PDB entry 4A3C | X-ray diffraction, 3.50 A resolution | chains B and P of the 15 polymer chains in the assembly

# Chain B
Molecule: DNA-directed RNA polymerase II subunit RPB2
From: Saccharomyces cerevisiae
Notes: EC 2.7.7.6
Reference sequence: P08518 (RPB2_YEAST); numbering as in UniProt (aligned over 1-1224)
Chain sequence (1224 residues; each row starts with the number of its first residue):
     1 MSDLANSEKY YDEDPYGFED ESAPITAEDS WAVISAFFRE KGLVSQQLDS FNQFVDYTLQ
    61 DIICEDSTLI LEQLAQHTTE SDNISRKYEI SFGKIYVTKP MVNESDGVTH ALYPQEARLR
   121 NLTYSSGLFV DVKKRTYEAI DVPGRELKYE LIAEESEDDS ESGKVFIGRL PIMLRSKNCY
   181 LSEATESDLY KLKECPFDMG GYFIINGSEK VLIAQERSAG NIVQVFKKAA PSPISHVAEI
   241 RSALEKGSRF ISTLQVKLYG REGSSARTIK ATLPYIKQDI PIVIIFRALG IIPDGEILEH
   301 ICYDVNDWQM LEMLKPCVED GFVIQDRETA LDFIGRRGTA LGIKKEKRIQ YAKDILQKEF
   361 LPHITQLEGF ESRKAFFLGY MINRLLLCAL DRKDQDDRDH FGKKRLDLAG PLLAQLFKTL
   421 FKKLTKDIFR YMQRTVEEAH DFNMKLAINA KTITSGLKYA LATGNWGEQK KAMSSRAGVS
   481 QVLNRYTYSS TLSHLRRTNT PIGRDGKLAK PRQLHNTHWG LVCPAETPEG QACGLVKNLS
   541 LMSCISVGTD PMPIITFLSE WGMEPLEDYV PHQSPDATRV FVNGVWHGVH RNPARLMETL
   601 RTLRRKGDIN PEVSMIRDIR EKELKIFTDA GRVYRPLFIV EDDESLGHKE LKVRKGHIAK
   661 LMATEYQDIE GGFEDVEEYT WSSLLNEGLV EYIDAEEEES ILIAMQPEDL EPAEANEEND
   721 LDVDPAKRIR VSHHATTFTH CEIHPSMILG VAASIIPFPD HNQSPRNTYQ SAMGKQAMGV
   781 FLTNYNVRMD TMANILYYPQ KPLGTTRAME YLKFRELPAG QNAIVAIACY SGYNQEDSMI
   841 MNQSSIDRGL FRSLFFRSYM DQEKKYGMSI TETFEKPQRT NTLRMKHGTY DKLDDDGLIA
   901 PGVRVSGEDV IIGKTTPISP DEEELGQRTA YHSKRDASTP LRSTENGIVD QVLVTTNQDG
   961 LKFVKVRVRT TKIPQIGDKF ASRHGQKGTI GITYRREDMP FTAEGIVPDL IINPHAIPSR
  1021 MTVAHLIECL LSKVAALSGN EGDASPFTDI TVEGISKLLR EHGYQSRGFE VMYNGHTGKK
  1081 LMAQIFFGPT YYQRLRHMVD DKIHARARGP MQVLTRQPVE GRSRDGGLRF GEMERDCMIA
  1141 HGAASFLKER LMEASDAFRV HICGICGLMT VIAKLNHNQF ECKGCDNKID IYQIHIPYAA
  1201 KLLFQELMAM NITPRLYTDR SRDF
Unresolved in the structure: 1-19, 71-89, 135-163, 438-445, 503-508, 669-677, 716-721, 920-932
Bound ions: Zn2+: Cys1163, Cys1166, Cys1182, Cys1185

# Chain P
Molecule: 5-nt RNA strand
Sequence (5 nucleotides; each row starts with the number of its first residue):
     6 CAGGA
Unresolved in the structure: 6
Bound ions: Mg2+: A10 (shared with 3 residues of chain A)

# Chain B / chain P interface
Pairs across the interface (9; chain B residue first):
  Gln481(B) - A7(P)  phosphate contact
  Gln776(B) - G8(P)  phosphate contact
  Gln776(B) - G9(P)  hydrogen bond to the phosphate
  Lys979(B) - G9(P)  phosphate contact
  Lys979(B) - A10(P)  salt bridge to the phosphate
  Lys987(B) - A10(P)  salt bridge to the phosphate
  His1097(B) - G8(P)  sugar contact
  His1097(B) - G9(P)  sugar contact
  Lys1102(B) - G9(P)  sugar contact
Interface residues without a listed pair, chain B (10 interface residues in all): Gly478, Asn484, Arg497, Ala772

# Overview
The interface between chain B and chain P involves 10 residues on one side and 4 on the other; the contacts
include 1 hydrogen bond and 2 salt bridges. Polar contacts include Gln776(B)-G9(P), Lys979(B)-A10(P) and
Lys987(B)-A10(P).
Chain B is DNA-directed RNA polymerase II subunit RPB2 (Saccharomyces cerevisiae) and chain P is a 5-nt RNA
strand; the structure, RNA Polymerase II initial transcribing complex with a 5nt DNA-RNA hybrid, was
determined by X-ray diffraction together with 4A3B, 4A3D, 4A3E, 4A3F, 4A3G, 4A3I and 4 further entries from
the same study.
